PDB entry 4X5Q | X-ray diffraction, 1.12 A resolution | chain A

== Chain A ==
Molecule: Protein FimH
From: Escherichia coli K-12
UniProtKB: P08191 (FIMH_ECOLI); residues 1-159 here correspond to UniProt positions 22-180 (UniProt number = residue number + 21)
Sequence (160 residues; row label = number of the first residue in the row):
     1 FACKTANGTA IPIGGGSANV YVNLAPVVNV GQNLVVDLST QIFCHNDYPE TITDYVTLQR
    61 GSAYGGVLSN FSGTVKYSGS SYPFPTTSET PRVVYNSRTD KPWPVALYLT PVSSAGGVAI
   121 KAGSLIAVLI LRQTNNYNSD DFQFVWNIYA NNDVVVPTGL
Disordered / not traced: 159-160
Construct notes: expression tag (160)
Cystine bridges: C3-C44
Residues lining bound ligands: 3XN (4-(5-nitro-1H-indol-1-yl)phenyl alpha-D-mannopyranoside): F1, I13, N46, D47, Y48, T51, I52, D54, Q133, N135, Y137, D140, F142

== In short ==
Chain A binds compound 3XN.
Chain A is Protein FimH (Escherichia coli K-12); the structure, Crystal structure of FimH in complex with
5-nitro-indolinylphenyl alpha-D-mannopyranoside, was determined by X-ray diffraction together with 4X50, 4X5P
and 4X5R from the same study.
